8FJL - chains J and l of the 42 polymer chains in the assembly; structure by electron microscopy, 3.27 A resolution.

[Chain J]
Name: Major inner capsid protein VP3
Organism: Golden shiner reovirus
Notes: EC 3.6.4.13
Reference sequence: Q8JU60 (CAPSD_AQRVC); residue numbers follow UniProt; this construct covers 77-1214
Amino-acid sequence (1138 residues; numbered 77 to 1214; the number before each row is that of its first residue):
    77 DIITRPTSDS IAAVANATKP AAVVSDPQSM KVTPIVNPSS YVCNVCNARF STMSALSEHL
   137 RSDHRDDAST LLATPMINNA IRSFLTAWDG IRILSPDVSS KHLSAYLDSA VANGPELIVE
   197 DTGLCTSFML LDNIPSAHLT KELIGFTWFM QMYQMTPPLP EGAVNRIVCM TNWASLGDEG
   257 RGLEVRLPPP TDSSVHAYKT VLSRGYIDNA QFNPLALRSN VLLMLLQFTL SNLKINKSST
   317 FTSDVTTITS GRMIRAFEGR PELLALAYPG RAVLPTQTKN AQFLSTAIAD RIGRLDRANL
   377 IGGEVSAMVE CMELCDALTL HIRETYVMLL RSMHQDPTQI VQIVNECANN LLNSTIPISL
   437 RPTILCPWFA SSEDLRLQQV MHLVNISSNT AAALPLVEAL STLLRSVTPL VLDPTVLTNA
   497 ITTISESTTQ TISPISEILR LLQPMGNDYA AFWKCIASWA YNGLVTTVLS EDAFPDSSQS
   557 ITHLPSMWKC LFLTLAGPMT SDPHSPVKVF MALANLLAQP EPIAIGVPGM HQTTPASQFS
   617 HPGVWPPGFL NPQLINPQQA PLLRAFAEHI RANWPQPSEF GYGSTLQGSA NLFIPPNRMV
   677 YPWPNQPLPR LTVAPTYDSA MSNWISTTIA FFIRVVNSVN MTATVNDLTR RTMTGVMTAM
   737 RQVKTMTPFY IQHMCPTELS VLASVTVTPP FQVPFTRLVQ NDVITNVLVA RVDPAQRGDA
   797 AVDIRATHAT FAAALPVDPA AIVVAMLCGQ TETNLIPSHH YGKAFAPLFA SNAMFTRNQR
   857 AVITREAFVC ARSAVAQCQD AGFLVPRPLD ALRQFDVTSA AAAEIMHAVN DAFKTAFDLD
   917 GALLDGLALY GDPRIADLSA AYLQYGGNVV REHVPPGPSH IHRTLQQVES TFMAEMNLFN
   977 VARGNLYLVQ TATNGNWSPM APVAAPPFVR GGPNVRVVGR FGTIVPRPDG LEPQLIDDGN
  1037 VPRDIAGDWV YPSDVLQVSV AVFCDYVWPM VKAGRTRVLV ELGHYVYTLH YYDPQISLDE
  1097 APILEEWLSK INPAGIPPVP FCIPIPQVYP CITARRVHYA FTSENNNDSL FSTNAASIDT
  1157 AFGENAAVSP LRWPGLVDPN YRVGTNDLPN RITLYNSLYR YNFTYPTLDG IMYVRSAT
Unresolved in the structure: 77-84
UniProt features mapped onto this chain:
  - zinc finger: Y117 to H140 (C2H2-type)

[Chain l]
Name: Major inner capsid protein VP3
Organism: Golden shiner reovirus
Notes: EC 3.6.4.13; fragment: N-terminal residues  13-106
Reference sequence: Q8JU60 (CAPSD_AQRVC); numbering as in UniProt (aligned over 13-106)
Amino-acid sequence (94 residues; each row starts with the number of its first residue):
    13 TASPADTNVV PAKDAPTTNS PPSTTSPNQA AADANQQQAG IVSSQSGPNA VGDSAPSTSV
    73 NNDGDIITRP TSDSIAAVAN ATKPAAVVSD PQSM
Unresolved in the structure: 13-76

[Chain J / chain l interface]
Pairs across the interface (36):
  L259(J) with I79(l), hydrophobic
  E260(J) with D77(l), hydrogen bond (backbone-backbone)
  K275(J) with T80(l), hydrogen bond (backbone-side chain)
  T276(J) with I79(l); T80(l); R81(l)
  L278(J) with T83(l)
  S279(J) with T83(l)
  R280(J) with T80(l); R81(l); P82(l); T83(l), hydrogen bond (backbone-backbone)
  Y282(J) with A91(l), hydrophobic; N92(l); K95(l), hydrogen bond (backbone-side chain)
  Q303(J) with I78(l); I79(l)
  E900(J) with T83(l); S84(l), hydrogen bond (side chain-backbone)
  H903(J) with R81(l)
  D907(J) with R81(l), salt bridge
  A908(J) with I79(l), hydrophobic
  A1057(J) with A97(l); A98(l)
  D1061(J) with V100(l); D102(l); S105(l)
  Y1062(J) with D102(l), hydrogen bond; Q104(l), hydrogen bond (side chain-backbone)
  P1065(J) with S105(l); M106(l), hydrophobic
  M1066(J) with M106(l), hydrophobic
  S1105(J) with A98(l)
  I1107(J) with A98(l)
  N1108(J) with K95(l)
  P1109(J) with P96(l)
Other interface residues (no listed pair), chain J (29 interface residues in all): H272, A273, G281, V1056, E1101, L1104, A1110
Other interface residues (no listed pair), chain l (22 interface residues in all): A88, T94, V99

[Overview]
29 residues of chain J and 22 residues of chain l are in contact, with 7 hydrogen bonds and 1 salt bridge.
Polar pairs include D907(J)-R81(l), K275(J)-T80(l) and Y282(J)-K95(l).
Chain J is Major inner capsid protein VP3 and chain l is Major inner capsid protein VP3, both from Golden
shiner reovirus; the structure, Golden Shiner Reovirus Core Tropical Vertex, was determined by electron
microscopy (same publication as 8FJK).
